Entry 1UBW (X-ray diffraction, 2.50 A resolution); this record covers chain A.

[Chain A]
Protein: Farnesyl diphosphate synthase
From: Gallus gallus
Notes: EC 2.5.1.1; engineered mutation(s): F112A, F113S
Reference sequence: P08836 (FPPS_CHICK); residues 1-367 here = UniProt positions 1-367
Amino-acid sequence (367 residues; each row starts with the number of its first residue):
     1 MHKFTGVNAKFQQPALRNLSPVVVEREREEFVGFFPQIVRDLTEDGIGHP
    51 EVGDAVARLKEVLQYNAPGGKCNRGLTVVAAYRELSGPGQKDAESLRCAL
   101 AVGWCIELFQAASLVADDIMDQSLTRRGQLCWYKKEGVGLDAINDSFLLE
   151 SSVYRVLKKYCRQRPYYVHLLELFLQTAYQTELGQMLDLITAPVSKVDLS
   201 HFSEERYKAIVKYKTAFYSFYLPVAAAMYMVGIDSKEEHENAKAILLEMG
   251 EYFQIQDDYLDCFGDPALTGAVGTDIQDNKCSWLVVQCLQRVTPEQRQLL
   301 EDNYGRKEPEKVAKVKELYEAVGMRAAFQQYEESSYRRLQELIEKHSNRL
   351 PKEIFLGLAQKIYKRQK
Not modelled in the structure: 1-19
Differences from the reference sequence: conflict Ala-112 (Phe in P08836), Ser-113 (Phe in P08836), Ala-271 (Lys in P08836)
Bound ions: Mg2+ site 1: Asp-117, Asp-121 (together with geranyl diphosphate)
Ligand contacts: geranyl diphosphate (GPP): Ser-113, Leu-114, Ala-116, Asp-117, Met-120, Asp-121, Arg-126, Asn-144, Phe-147, Thr-181, Glu-182, Gln-185, Asp-188, Lys-214, Tyr-218, Lys-280
UniProt features mapped onto this chain:
  - binding site (isopentenyl diphosphate): Lys-71, Arg-74, Gln-110, Arg-127
  - binding site (Mg(2+)): Asp-117, Asp-121
  - binding site (dimethylallyl diphosphate): Arg-126, Lys-214, Thr-215, Gln-254, Lys-280
Reported in the primary citation:
  - Mg2+ coordination: Asp-117, Asp-121
  - binding site for geranyl diphosphate: Arg-126, Lys-214
  - catalytic residues: Lys-214 (proposed by the authors, not directly observed)

[Overview]
Chain A binds geranyl diphosphate. The Mg2+ site 1 is built by Asp-117 and Asp-121. From UniProt: 4
isopentenyl diphosphate-binding residues, Mg2+-binding residues Asp-117 and Asp-121 and 5 dimethylallyl
diphosphate-binding residues. From the paper: the catalytic residue Lys-214; a binding site for geranyl
diphosphate at Arg-126 and Lys-214.
Chain A is Farnesyl diphosphate synthase (Gallus gallus); the structure, Structure of farnesyl pyrophosphate
synthetase, was determined by X-ray diffraction (same publication as 1UBV, 1UBX and 1UBY).
